3T0G - chain A; structure by X-ray diffraction, 2.10 A resolution.

# Chain A
Name: 4-hydroxy-3-methylbut-2-enyl diphosphate reductase
From: Escherichia coli
Notes: EC 1.17.1.2
UniProtKB: P62623 (ISPH_ECOLI); residues 1-316 here = UniProt positions 1-316
Chain sequence (328 residues; numbered -11 to 316; the number before each row is that of its first residue; numbers below 1 keep their minus sign (Met-11 is residue -11)):
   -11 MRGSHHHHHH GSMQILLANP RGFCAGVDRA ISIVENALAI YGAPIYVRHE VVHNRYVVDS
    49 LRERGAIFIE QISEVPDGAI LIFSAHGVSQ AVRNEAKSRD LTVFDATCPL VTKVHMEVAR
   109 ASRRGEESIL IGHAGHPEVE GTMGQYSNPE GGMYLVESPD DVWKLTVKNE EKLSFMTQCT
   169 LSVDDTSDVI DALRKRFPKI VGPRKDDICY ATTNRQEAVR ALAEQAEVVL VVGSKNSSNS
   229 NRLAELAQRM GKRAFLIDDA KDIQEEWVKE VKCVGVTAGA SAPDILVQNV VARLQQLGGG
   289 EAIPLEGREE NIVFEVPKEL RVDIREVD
Disordered / not traced: -11 to 0, 310-316
Sequence notes: expression tag (-11 to 0); engineered mutation Cys167 (Thr in P62623)
Metal / ion sites: 3Fe-4S cluster Fe: Cys12, Cys96, Cys197
Residues lining bound ligands:
  - 3Fe-4S cluster (F3S): Cys12, Gly14, Val15, Cys96, Leu98, Val99, Cys167, Thr168, Cys197, Tyr198, Ala199, Thr200, Ala268
  - H6P ((2E)-4-hydroxy-3-methylbut-2-en-1-yl trihydrogen diphosphate): Val15, Val40, His41, Ala73, His74, Val99, His124, Glu126, Thr168, Asn224, Ser225, Ser226, Asn227, Ser269
UniProt features mapped onto this chain:
  - active site: Glu126 (Proton donor)
  - binding site ([4Fe-4S] cluster): Cys12, Cys96, Cys197
  - binding site ((2E)-4-hydroxy-3-methylbut-2-enyl diphosphate): His41, His74, His124, Ser225, Ser226, Asn227, Ser269
  - binding site (dimethylallyl diphosphate): His41, His74, His124, Ser225, Ser226, Asn227, Ser269
  - binding site (isopentenyl diphosphate): His41, His74, His124, Ser225, Ser226, Asn227, Ser269
  - mutagenesis: Cys12 (C12S: Loss of catalytic activity), His41 (H41N: No effect on catalytic activity), His74 (H74N: Reduces catalytic activity 2-fold), Cys96 (C96S: Loss of catalytic activity), Val99 (V99A: No effect on catalytic activity), His124 (H124N: Loss of catalytic activity), Glu126 (E126D/Q: Loss of catalytic activity), Cys197 (C197S: Loss of catalytic activity), Ser225 (S225C: Loss of catalytic activity), Asn227 (N227Q: Reduces catalytic activity 20-fold)

# Summary
Ligands of chain A: 3Fe-4S cluster and compound H6P. Cys12, Cys96 and Cys197 coordinate a 3Fe-4S cluster Fe
ion. From UniProt: active-site residue Glu126, 3 [4Fe-4S] cluster-binding residues, 7
(2E)-4-hydroxy-3-methylbut-2-enyl diphosphate-binding residues and 7 dimethylallyl diphosphate-binding
residues.
Chain A is 4-hydroxy-3-methylbut-2-enyl diphosphate reductase (Escherichia coli); the structure, IspH:HMBPP
(substrate) structure of the T167C mutant, was determined by X-ray diffraction (same publication as 3SZL,
3SZO, 3SZU and 3T0F).
